PDB entry 9CF1 | electron microscopy, 3.52 A resolution | chains C and P of the 5 polymer chains in the assembly

Chain C:
Name: Peptidyl-prolyl cis-trans isomerase
From: Saccharomyces cerevisiae
Notes: EC 5.2.1.8
UniProtKB: P14832 (CYPH_YEAST); residue numbers follow UniProt; this construct covers 1-162
Sequence (162 residues; row label = number of the first residue in the row):
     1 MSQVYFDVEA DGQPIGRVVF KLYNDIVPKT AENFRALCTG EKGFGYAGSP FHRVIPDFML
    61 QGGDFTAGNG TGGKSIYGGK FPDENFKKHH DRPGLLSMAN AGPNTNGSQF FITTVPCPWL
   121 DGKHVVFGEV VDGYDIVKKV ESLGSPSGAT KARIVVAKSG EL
UniProt features mapped onto this chain:
  - modified residue: Ser2 (N-acetylserine), Thr71 (Phosphothreonine), Ser142 (Phosphoserine), Ser145 (Phosphoserine)
  - cross-link (Glycyl lysine isopeptide (Lys-Gly)): Lys29 (interchain with G-Cter in ubiquitin), Lys42 (interchain with G-Cter in ubiquitin), Lys123 (interchain with G-Cter in ubiquitin), Lys139 (interchain with G-Cter in ubiquitin), Lys151 (interchain with G-Cter in ubiquitin), Lys158 (interchain with G-Cter in ubiquitin)

Chain P:
Name: Maltose/maltodextrin-binding periplasmic protein, Parasitella parasitica Fanzor 1
From: Parasitella parasitica
UniProtKB: chimeric construct of P0AEX9, A0A0B7NJM7: residues -390 to -25 from P0AEX9 (MALE_ECOLI) positions 27-392 (UniProt number = residue number + 417); residues 3-850 from A0A0B7NJM7 positions 2-849 (UniProt number = residue number - 1)
Sequence (1259 residues; numbered -408 to 850; the number before each row is that of its first residue; numbers below 1 keep their minus sign (Met-408 is residue -408)):
  -408 MKSSHHHHHH HHHHGSSMKI EEGKLVIWIN GDKGYNGLAE VGKKFEKDTG IKVTVEHPDK
  -348 LEEKFPQVAA TGDGPDIIFW AHDRFGGYAQ SGLLAEITPD KAFQDKLYPF TWDAVRYNGK
  -288 LIAYPIAVEA LSLIYNKDLL PNPPKTWEEI PALDKELKAK GKSALMFNLQ EPYFTWPLIA
  -228 ADGGYAFKYE NGKYDIKDVG VDNAGAKAGL TFLVDLIKNK HMNADTDYSI AEAAFNKGET
  -168 AMTINGPWAW SNIDTSKVNY GVTVLPTFKG QPSKPFVGVL SAGINAASPN KELAKEFLEN
  -108 YLLTDEGLEA VNKDKPLGAV ALKSYEEELA KDPRIAATME NAQKGEIMPN IPQMSAFWYA
   -48 VRTAVINAAS GRQTVDEALK DAQTNSSSNN NNNNNNNNLG IEENLYFQSN AEAESDDDFQ
    12 PPIIRRKRSS RENTQQSGSQ KRLKGKDKEI VADDNPILNT TTLDDYDYDD FQPPVVKRPD
    72 IGESSSSVNP TFFAAESSTR ASHTSNNTPN TPSKRVITIK TTIKGIWKYD YRQPLYDLVH
   132 TTNLLVTHTY AFTKYIFLKE LATDENFAFN ELITKDFFVE VFLSLVSAKA GNSERLKDTT
   192 KRYRSLIGKH KDAYFEDAKY TPISLAYAQQ IALYECAKVQ TAYFNNMKAH FGNRLRALIN
   252 KLFKKKEKVE SLTKEMEANN FSIKEIKQAI RKNVYQPCNQ VKLAITKKNM PESGLLDDKS
   312 VTQLNEFFSM YAVDYTFQKE SIFYDVVANP EKHFKAFYKL AQLSEAYEVK PFACFPLRRT
   372 FIPCYMTVDS KILNYHILKN KKVLKMDEKF NAWGRVVNLE RKAFKSQGCK KTLHFQGTLE
   432 TDGVGVSILK QNTDTNRKSV MPKKPLEDID DETKYIEKLE DAELKQTLGK CVLMDPGRRD
   492 LLYCMKETSR ADKKEIMIFT KNDRSKCSRH FRRLRKLLQP SQIREAETYL SGFATKSVNM
   552 EKFVEYIQAR ASVKDILYEY YGNETAKSIT EFYPESQFDF KVDQKCNLYY ENLFVAKIRG
   612 FYPQPEHEPN DITLKSHMYH TYLQIMLNQK HISERLNSEK RRKIEDLAKA ILEQPHESGH
   672 KTTISSLLGK LRLLPFRKMK FSTKLFSDNN DRKLVKNIKK KFGADAVLVL GNWSAPNTKY
   732 QDPTRNKGLR RMLKKNGFPL YLIDEFRTSS FCPKCESDLE KFKVIPNPRP HNQEKQPKVL
   792 CHGLLRCKNM SCLEQQTSEG NQRLWNRDQA AVLNFRKILN CLRETKQRPP LFSREPSKN
Not modelled in the structure: -408 to 102, 449-464, 845-850
Construct notes: expression tag (-408 to -391); linker (-24 to 2)
Ion coordination: Zn2+: Cys763, Cys766, Cys798, Cys803

Chain C / chain P interface:
Pairs across the interface (37):
  Arg53(C) - Pro614(P)  hydrogen bond (side chain-backbone)
  Arg53(C) - Gln615(P)
  Ile55(C) - Pro616(P)
  Phe58(C) - Gln615(P)
  Phe58(C) - Pro616(P)
  Met59(C) - Pro614(P)  hydrophobic
  Gln61(C) - Gly611(P)  hydrogen bond (side chain-backbone)
  Asn69(C) - Ile636(P)
  Gly70(C) - Ile609(P)
  Gly70(C) - Arg610(P)
  Gly70(C) - Gly611(P)
  Thr71(C) - Lys608(P)
  Thr71(C) - Arg610(P)
  Thr71(C) - Ile636(P)
  Gly73(C) - Arg610(P)  hydrogen bond (backbone-side chain)
  Gly79(C) - Arg610(P)  hydrogen bond (backbone-side chain)
  Lys80(C) - Arg610(P)
  Ala99(C) - Pro614(P)  hydrophobic
  Asn100(C) - Arg610(P)
  Asn100(C) - Tyr613(P)
  Asn100(C) - Pro614(P)
  Ala101(C) - Cys597(P)  hydrophobic
  Ala101(C) - Ile609(P)
  Ala101(C) - Arg610(P)  hydrogen bond (backbone-backbone)
  Ala101(C) - Tyr613(P)
  Gly102(C) - Tyr613(P)
  Thr105(C) - Arg610(P)
  Asn106(C) - Arg610(P)
  Gly107(C) - Arg610(P)
  Gln109(C) - Gly611(P)
  Trp119(C) - Gln615(P)
  His124(C) - Tyr613(P)
  His124(C) - Pro614(P)
  Pro146(C) - Leu625(P)  hydrophobic
  Ser147(C) - His628(P)  hydrogen bond
  Ser147(C) - Met629(P)
  Ala149(C) - His628(P)
Other interface residues (no listed pair), chain C (28 interface residues in all): Lys74, Phe111, Leu120, Ser145
Other interface residues (no listed pair), chain P (15 interface residues in all): Ala607, Phe612

In short:
Chain C and chain P form an interface of 28 and 15 residues respectively, with 6 hydrogen bonds. Among the
polar pairs are Arg53(C)-Pro614(P), Gln61(C)-Gly611(P) and Gly73(C)-Arg610(P). Cys763(P), Cys766(P), Cys798(P)
and Cys803(P) form the Zn2+ site.
Here chain C is Peptidyl-prolyl cis-trans isomerase (Saccharomyces cerevisiae) and chain P is
Maltose/maltodextrin-binding periplasmic protein, Parasitella parasitica Fanzor 1 (Parasitella parasitica).
Entry 9CF1 (Parasitella parasitica Fanzor (PpFz) State 2) was determined by electron microscopy, deposited
together with 9CER, 9CES, 9CET, 9CEU, 9CEV, 9CEW and 6 further entries.
